Entry 7R57 (X-ray diffraction, 1.40 A resolution); this record covers chains A and B.

# Chain A (and B)
Molecule: L-asparaginase 2
From: Escherichia coli K-12
Notes: EC 3.5.1.1; chain B of this document is another copy of the same molecule, construct and numbering; everything in this record applies to it too
UniProt: P00805 (ASPG2_ECOLI); residues 1-326 here correspond to UniProt positions 23-348 (UniProt number = residue number + 22)
Sequence (332 residues; numbered -5 to 326; the number before each row is that of its first residue; numbers below 1 keep their minus sign (His-5 is residue -5)):
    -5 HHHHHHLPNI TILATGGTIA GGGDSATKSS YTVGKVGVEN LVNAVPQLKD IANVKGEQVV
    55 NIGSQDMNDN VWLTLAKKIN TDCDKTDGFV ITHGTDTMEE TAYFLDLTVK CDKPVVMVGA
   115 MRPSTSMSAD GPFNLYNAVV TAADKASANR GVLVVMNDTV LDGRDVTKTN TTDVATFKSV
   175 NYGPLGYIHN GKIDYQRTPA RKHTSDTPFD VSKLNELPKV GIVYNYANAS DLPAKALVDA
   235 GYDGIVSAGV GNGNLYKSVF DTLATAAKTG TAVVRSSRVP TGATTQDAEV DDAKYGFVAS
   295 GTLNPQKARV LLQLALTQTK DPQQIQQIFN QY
Disordered / not traced: -5 to 0, 15-30 (chain B: -5 to -1, 16-31)
Disulfides: Cys77-Cys105
Construct notes: expression tag (-5 to 0); engineered mutation Ser24 (Asn46 in P00805)
UniProt features mapped onto this chain:
  - active site: Thr12 (O-isoaspartyl threonine intermediate)
  - binding site (substrate): Ser58, Gln59, Thr89, Asp90
Reported in the primary citation:
  - conformationally variable residues (order/disorder transition): Gly15 to Val30, Gly16 to Gly31
  - mutagenesis - N24S: increased stability (citing earlier work)
  - catalytic residues: Thr12 (citing earlier work)

# How chain A and chain B interact
Residue-residue contacts (101; chain A residue first):
  Gln59(A) - Val244(B)
  Gln59(A) - Asn248(B)
  Gln59(A) - Leu249(B)
  Gln59(A) - Tyr250(B)
  Asp60(A) - Tyr250(B)
  Asp60(A) - Lys251(B)  hydrogen bond (side chain-backbone)
  Met61(A) - Ala221(B)
  Met61(A) - Asn222(B)  hydrogen bond (backbone-backbone)
  Met61(A) - Tyr250(B)
  Asn62(A) - Asn222(B)
  Asn62(A) - Tyr250(B)
  Asn62(A) - Lys251(B)
  Asp63(A) - Asn222(B)  hydrogen bond (backbone-side chain)
  Trp66(A) - Ala221(B)  hydrophobic
  Asp90(A) - Val244(B)
  Asp90(A) - Gly245(B)
  Asp90(A) - Asn248(B)  hydrogen bond
  Asp90(A) - Arg272(B)  hydrogen bond (backbone-side chain)
  Glu93(A) - Arg272(B)
  Glu94(A) - Tyr220(B)
  Glu94(A) - Ala221(B)  hydrogen bond (side chain-backbone)
  Glu94(A) - Arg272(B)  salt bridge
  Lys162(A) - Gly245(B)
  Lys162(A) - Val273(B)
  Lys162(A) - Pro274(B)
  Thr163(A) - Val273(B)
  Thr163(A) - Pro274(B)
  Thr163(A) - Thr275(B)  hydrogen bond (backbone-side chain)
  Asn164(A) - Val273(B)
  Asn164(A) - Thr275(B)  hydrogen bond
  Asn164(A) - Gly276(B)
  Thr165(A) - Gly245(B)
  Thr165(A) - Asn246(B)
  Thr165(A) - Ser271(B)
  Thr165(A) - Val273(B)
  Thr165(A) - Thr275(B)  hydrogen bond (backbone-backbone)
  Thr165(A) - Gly276(B)
  Thr165(A) - Ala277(B)  hydrogen bond (side chain-backbone)
  Thr166(A) - Asn246(B)
  Gly215(A) - Tyr220(B)
  Ile216(A) - Tyr218(B)  hydrophobic
  Ile216(A) - Tyr220(B)  hydrogen bond (backbone-side chain)
  Tyr218(A) - Ile216(B)  hydrophobic
  Tyr218(A) - Tyr218(B)  hydrophobic
  Tyr218(A) - Gln300(B)  hydrogen bond
  Tyr220(A) - Glu94(B)
  Tyr220(A) - Gly215(B)
  Tyr220(A) - Ile216(B)  hydrogen bond (side chain-backbone)
  Tyr220(A) - Arg303(B)
  Ala221(A) - Met61(B)
  Ala221(A) - Trp66(B)  hydrophobic
  Ala221(A) - Glu94(B)  hydrogen bond (backbone-side chain)
  Ala221(A) - Arg303(B)  hydrogen bond (backbone-side chain)
  Asn222(A) - Met61(B)  hydrogen bond (backbone-backbone)
  Asn222(A) - Asn62(B)
  Asn222(A) - Asp63(B)  hydrogen bond (side chain-backbone)
  Asn222(A) - Arg303(B)
  Ser224(A) - Tyr236(B)
  Leu226(A) - Ala230(B)
  Leu226(A) - Ala234(B)  hydrophobic
  Pro227(A) - Pro227(B)  hydrophobic
  Ala230(A) - Leu226(B)
  Ala234(A) - Leu226(B)  hydrophobic
  Tyr236(A) - Ser224(B)
  Val244(A) - Gln59(B)
  Val244(A) - Asp90(B)
  Gly245(A) - Asp90(B)
  Gly245(A) - Lys162(B)
  Gly245(A) - Thr165(B)
  Asn246(A) - Thr165(B)
  Asn246(A) - Thr166(B)
  Asn248(A) - Gln59(B)
  Asn248(A) - Asp90(B)  hydrogen bond
  Leu249(A) - Gln59(B)
  Tyr250(A) - Gln59(B)
  Tyr250(A) - Asp60(B)
  Tyr250(A) - Met61(B)
  Lys251(A) - Asp60(B)  hydrogen bond (backbone-side chain)
  Ser271(A) - Thr165(B)
  Arg272(A) - Asp90(B)  hydrogen bond (side chain-backbone)
  Arg272(A) - Glu93(B)
  Arg272(A) - Glu94(B)  salt bridge
  Arg272(A) - Gln300(B)
  Val273(A) - Lys162(B)
  Val273(A) - Thr163(B)
  Val273(A) - Asn164(B)
  Val273(A) - Thr165(B)
  Pro274(A) - Lys162(B)
  Pro274(A) - Thr163(B)
  Pro274(A) - Pro274(B)  hydrophobic
  Thr275(A) - Thr163(B)  hydrogen bond (side chain-backbone)
  Thr275(A) - Asn164(B)  hydrogen bond
  Thr275(A) - Thr165(B)  hydrogen bond (backbone-backbone)
  Gly276(A) - Asn164(B)
  Gly276(A) - Thr165(B)
  Ala277(A) - Thr165(B)  hydrogen bond (backbone-side chain)
  Gln300(A) - Tyr218(B)  hydrogen bond
  Gln300(A) - Arg272(B)
  Arg303(A) - Tyr220(B)
  Arg303(A) - Ala221(B)  hydrogen bond (side chain-backbone)
  Arg303(A) - Asn222(B)
Other interface residues (no listed pair), chain A (47 interface residues in all): Thr91, Val214, Leu231, Glu283, Pro299
Other interface residues (no listed pair), chain B (47 interface residues in all): Thr91, Val214, Leu231, Glu283, Pro299
The authors on this interface:
  - interface residues, chain B: Glu283(B)

# Summary
Chain A and chain B each contribute 47 residues to their interface; the contacts include 26 hydrogen bonds and
2 salt bridges. Among the polar pairs are Glu94(A)-Arg272(B), Asp60(A)-Lys251(B) and Asp63(A)-Asn222(B).
UniProt lists active-site residue Thr12(A) and 4 substrate-binding residues on chain A. The paper reports the
catalytic residue Thr12(A); N24S of chain A increases stability.
Both chains are L-asparaginase 2 (Escherichia coli K-12). Entry 7R57 (Escherichia coli type II Asparaginase
N24S mutant in its apo form) was determined by X-ray diffraction together with 7R5Q from the same study.
